Entry 9FAP (electron microscopy, 2.80 A resolution); this record covers chains C and D of the 8 polymer chains in the assembly.

== Chain C ==
Protein: Isoform 2 of Gamma-aminobutyric acid receptor subunit gamma-2
Source organism: Homo sapiens
UniProt: P18507 (GBRG2_HUMAN); residues 27-428 here correspond to UniProt positions 66-467 (UniProt number = residue number + 39)
Chain sequence (403 residues; each row starts with the number of its first residue):
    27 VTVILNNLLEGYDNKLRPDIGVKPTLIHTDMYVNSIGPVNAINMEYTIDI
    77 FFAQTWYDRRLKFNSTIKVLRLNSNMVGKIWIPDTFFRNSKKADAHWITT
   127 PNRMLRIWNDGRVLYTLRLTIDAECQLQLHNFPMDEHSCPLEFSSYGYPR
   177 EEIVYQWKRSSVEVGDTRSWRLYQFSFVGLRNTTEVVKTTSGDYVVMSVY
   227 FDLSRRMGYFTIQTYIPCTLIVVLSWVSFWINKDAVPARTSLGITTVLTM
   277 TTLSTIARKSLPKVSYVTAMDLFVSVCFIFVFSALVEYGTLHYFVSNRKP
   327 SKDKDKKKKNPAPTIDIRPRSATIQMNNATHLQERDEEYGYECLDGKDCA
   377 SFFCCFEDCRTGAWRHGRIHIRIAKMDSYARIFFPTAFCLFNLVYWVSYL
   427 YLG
Not modelled in the structure: 324-368, 386-395
Construct notes: expression tag (429)
Modified / non-standard residues: C380 (S-palmitoyl-L-cysteine; P1L); C381 (S-palmitoyl-L-cysteine; P1L); C385 (S-palmitoyl-L-cysteine; P1L)
Curated features (UniProtKB/Swiss-Prot):
  - glycosylation (N-linked (GlcNAc...) asparagine): N90, N208
Disulfides: C151-C165
Covalent attachments: N-acetylglucosamine (NAG) linked to N208
Small-molecule neighbours:
  - phosphatidylglycerol (PGW; (1R)-2-{[(S)-{[(2S)-2,3-dihydroxypropyl]oxy}(hydroxy)phosphoryl]oxy}-1-[(hexadecanoyloxy)methyl]ethyl (9Z)-octadec-9-enoate): S280, S291, Y292, V293, L298, V300, S301, V302, F304, I305
  - 1,2-dilauroyl-sn-glycero-3-phosphate (PX2): W252, W256, S404, R407, I408, P411

== Chain D ==
Protein: Gamma-aminobutyric acid receptor subunit alpha-1
Source organism: Homo sapiens
UniProt: P14867 (GBRA1_HUMAN); residues 12-416 here correspond to UniProt positions 39-443 (UniProt number = residue number + 27)
Chain sequence (405 residues; numbered 12 to 416; the number before each row is that of its first residue):
    12 TTVFTRILDRLLDGYDNRLRPGLGERVTEVKTDIFVTSFGPVSDHDMEYT
    62 IDVFFRQSWKDERLKFKGPMTVLRLNNLMASKIWTPDTFFHNGKKSVAHN
   112 MTMPNKLLRITEDGTLLYTMRLTVRAECPMHLEDFPMDAHACPLKFGSYA
   162 YTRAEVVYEWTREPARSVVVAEDGSRLNQYDLLGQTVDSGIVQSSTGEYV
   212 VMTTHFHLKRKIGYFVIQTYLPCIMTVILSQVSFWLNRESVPARTVFGVT
   262 TVLTMTTLSISARNSLPKVAYATAMDWFIAVCYAFVFSALIEFATVNYFT
   312 KRGYAWDGKSVVPEKPKKVKDPLIKKNNTYAPTATSYTPNLARGDPGLAT
   362 IAKSATIEPKEVKPETKPPEPKKTFNSVSKIDRLSRIAFPLLFGIFNLVY
   412 WATYL
Not modelled in the structure: 327-382
Curated features (UniProtKB/Swiss-Prot):
  - binding site (4-aminobutanoate): R67, T130
  - binding site (3alpha-hydroxy-5alpha-pregnan-11,20-dione): W246
  - glycosylation: N111 (N-linked (GlcNAc...) asparagine)
Disulfides: C139-C153
Covalent attachments: glycan linked to N111
Small-molecule neighbours:
  - phosphatidylglycerol (PGW; (1R)-2-{[(S)-{[(2S)-2,3-dihydroxypropyl]oxy}(hydroxy)phosphoryl]oxy}-1-[(hexadecanoyloxy)methyl]ethyl (9Z)-octadec-9-enoate), molecule 1: R221, K222, I223, G224, V227, I228, L232, I235, I239, P401, F404, N408, W412
  - phosphatidylglycerol (PGW), molecule 2: W288, V292, L403, I406, F407, V410, Y411, T414, Y415
  - PIO ([(2R)-2-octanoyloxy-3-[oxidanyl-[(1R,2R,3S,4R,5R,6S)-2,3,6-tris(oxidanyl)-4,5-diphosphonooxy-cyclohexyl]oxy-phosphoryl]oxy-propyl] octanoate): R249, I302, T306, F310, K312, R313, K326, F386, N387, S388, V389, S390, K391, I392, L395, S396

== How chain C and chain D interact ==
Pairs across the interface - 88 pairs, chain C then chain D:
  V27(C) - L30(D)  hydrophobic
  T28(C) - D27(D)  hydrogen bond
  T28(C) - R29(D)
  T28(C) - L30(D)
  L31(C) - R29(D)
  L31(C) - L30(D)  hydrophobic
  N32(C) - R29(D)  hydrogen bond
  L35(C) - R29(D)
  F77(C) - F100(D)  hydrophobic
  F77(C) - Y160(D)  hydrophobic
  R97(C) - E166(D)
  L98(C) - A161(D)
  N99(C) - Y162(D)
  N101(C) - N28(D)
  N101(C) - R29(D)
  M102(C) - R29(D)
  I124(C) - T99(D)
  I124(C) - F100(D)
  I124(C) - S107(D)
  I124(C) - A109(D)  hydrophobic
  T125(C) - P97(D)
  T125(C) - T99(D)  hydrogen bond (side chain-backbone)
  T125(C) - M131(D)
  T126(C) - P97(D)
  T126(C) - D98(D)
  N128(C) - F100(D)
  N128(C) - Y160(D)
  R129(C) - Y160(D)
  M130(C) - Y160(D)  hydrophobic
  M130(C) - A161(D)  hydrophobic
  M130(C) - T207(D)
  R132(C) - A161(D)  hydrogen bond (side chain-backbone)
  R132(C) - T163(D)
  R132(C) - T207(D)  hydrogen bond (side chain-backbone)
  R132(C) - Y210(D)  hydrogen bond
  T142(C) - Y160(D)
  L143(C) - Y160(D)  hydrogen bond (backbone-side chain)
  R144(C) - F101(D)  hydrogen bond (side chain-backbone)
  R144(C) - H102(D)  hydrogen bond (side chain-backbone)
  R144(C) - G104(D)  hydrogen bond (side chain-backbone)
  R144(C) - Y160(D)  hydrogen bond (backbone-side chain)
  S195(C) - P140(D)
  R197(C) - D57(D)  hydrogen bond (side chain-backbone)
  R197(C) - K105(D)
  Y199(C) - D55(D)  hydrogen bond (side chain-backbone)
  Y199(C) - H56(D)  hydrogen bond (side chain-backbone)
  Y199(C) - D57(D)  hydrogen bond (side chain-backbone)
  Y199(C) - M58(D)  hydrogen bond (side chain-backbone)
  Y199(C) - K279(D)
  Y199(C) - A281(D)  hydrogen bond (backbone-backbone)
  Q200(C) - K279(D)  hydrogen bond (side chain-backbone)
  Q200(C) - A281(D)
  R232(C) - A281(D)
  R232(C) - Y282(D)
  M233(C) - A281(D)
  G234(C) - A281(D)  hydrogen bond (backbone-backbone)
  Y235(C) - R274(D)
  Y235(C) - K279(D)
  Y235(C) - V280(D)
  Y235(C) - A281(D)  hydrogen bond (backbone-backbone)
  I238(C) - A283(D)  hydrophobic
  Q239(C) - S270(D)  hydrogen bond
  P243(C) - Y294(D)
  L246(C) - Y294(D)  hydrophobic
  L246(C) - F298(D)
  I247(C) - V263(D)  hydrophobic
  I247(C) - Y294(D)
  V249(C) - F298(D)  hydrophobic
  L250(C) - V263(D)  hydrophobic
  L250(C) - F298(D)  hydrophobic
  L250(C) - L301(D)  hydrophobic
  V253(C) - I302(D)  hydrophobic
  V253(C) - A305(D)  hydrophobic
  I257(C) - F304(D)  hydrophobic
  I257(C) - N308(D)
  N258(C) - N308(D)
  A264(C) - V252(D)  hydrophobic
  A264(C) - P253(D)  hydrophobic
  A264(C) - T256(D)
  L268(C) - T256(D)
  L268(C) - V260(D)  hydrophobic
  T271(C) - V260(D)
  L274(C) - L264(D)  hydrophobic
  T275(C) - L264(D)
  T275(C) - T267(D)
  T278(C) - I271(D)
  L279(C) - T267(D)
  I282(C) - I271(D)  hydrophobic
Other interface residues (no listed pair), chain C (55 interface residues in all): S61, H122, R194, W196, W256, A261, T272, K285
Other interface residues (no listed pair), chain D (62 interface residues in all): F66, W95, T96, N103, L133, E138, H142, N275, D287, W288, I290, A291, Y309

== Summary ==
55 residues of chain C face 62 of chain D across their interface; the contacts include 21 hydrogen bonds.
Polar pairs include T28(C)-D27(D), N32(C)-R29(D) and T125(C)-T99(D). Bound to chain C: phosphatidylglycerol
and 1,2-dilauroyl-sn-glycero-3-phosphate. Bound to chain D: compound PIO and phosphatidylglycerol.
Chain C is Isoform 2 of Gamma-aminobutyric acid receptor subunit gamma-2 and chain D is Gamma-aminobutyric
acid receptor subunit alpha-1, both from Homo sapiens; the structure, CryoEM structure of human full-length
alpha1beta3gamma2 GABA(A)R in complex with GARLH4, the TMD of Neuroligin2 and ..., was determined by electron
microscopy.
